PDB entry 8F2M | electron microscopy, 3.70 A resolution | chains F and B of the 4 polymer chains in the assembly

[Chain F (and B)]
Protein: Capsid assembly scaffolding protein
From: Bacillus phage phi29
Notes: chain B of this document is another copy of the same molecule, construct and numbering; everything in this record applies to it too
UniProt: P13848 (SCAF_BPPH2); residues 1-98 here = UniProt positions 1-98
Sequence (98 residues; row label = number of the first residue in the row):
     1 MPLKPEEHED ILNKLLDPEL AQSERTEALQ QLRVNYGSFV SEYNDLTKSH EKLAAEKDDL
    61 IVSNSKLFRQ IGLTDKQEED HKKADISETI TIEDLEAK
Disordered / not traced: 1, 75-98
UniProt features mapped onto this chain:
  - mutagenesis: Glu56 (E56K: Forms procapsids which have incorporated the connector. Defective in producing infectious virions), Arg69 (R69E: Fails to incorporate the connector. Defective in producing infectious virions)

[Chain F / chain B interface]
Contacting residue pairs - 60 pairs, chain F then chain B:
  Pro2(F) with Tyr36(B)
  Leu3(F) with Tyr36(B), hydrogen bond (backbone-side chain)
  His8(F) with Tyr36(B)
  Glu9(F) with Arg33(B), salt bridge
  Leu12(F) with Leu29(B); Arg33(B)
  Leu15(F) with Arg25(B), hydrogen bond (backbone-side chain); Leu29(B)
  Leu16(F) with Arg25(B), hydrogen bond (backbone-side chain); Thr26(B); Leu29(B), hydrophobic
  Asp17(F) with Arg25(B), hydrogen bond (backbone-side chain)
  Pro18(F) with Arg25(B)
  Arg25(F) with Pro18(B)
  Thr26(F) with Leu16(B)
  Leu29(F) with Leu12(B); Leu15(B); Leu16(B)
  Arg33(F) with Leu12(B)
  Tyr36(F) with Leu3(B), hydrogen bond (side chain-backbone); His8(B); Asn35(B)
  Phe39(F) with Tyr36(B); Phe39(B), hydrophobic; Val40(B), hydrophobic; Tyr43(B), hydrophobic
  Glu42(F) with Tyr43(B)
  Tyr43(F) with Phe39(B), hydrophobic; Glu42(B); Tyr43(B)
  Leu46(F) with Leu46(B), hydrophobic; Thr47(B); His50(B)
  Thr47(F) with Leu46(B)
  Ser49(F) with His50(B), hydrogen bond
  His50(F) with Ser49(B); His50(B), hydrogen bond; Leu53(B)
  Leu53(F) with His50(B); Leu53(B), hydrophobic
  Glu56(F) with Lys57(B), salt bridge
  Lys57(F) with Leu53(B); Glu56(B), salt bridge; Leu60(B)
  Leu60(F) with Lys57(B); Leu60(B), hydrophobic; Ile61(B), hydrophobic
  Ile61(F) with Leu60(B), hydrophobic
  Ser63(F) with Asn64(B)
  Asn64(F) with Leu60(B); Ser63(B), hydrogen bond; Asn64(B)
  Leu67(F) with Asn64(B); Leu67(B), hydrophobic; Phe68(B), hydrophobic
  Phe68(F) with Leu67(B), hydrophobic
  Gln70(F) with Ile71(B)
  Ile71(F) with Gln70(B); Ile71(B), hydrophobic
  Thr74(F) with Thr74(B)
Interface residues without a listed pair, chain F (37 interface residues in all): Lys4, Leu32, Val40, Ala54
Interface residues without a listed pair, chain B (37 interface residues in all): Pro2, Pro5, Glu9, Leu32, Ala54

[Summary]
Chain F and chain B each contribute 37 residues to their interface, with 8 hydrogen bonds and 3 salt bridges.
Polar pairs include Glu9(F)-Arg33(B), Glu56(F)-Lys57(B) and Leu3(F)-Tyr36(B). UniProt lists 2 mutagenesis
sites on chain F.
Chain F and chain B are both Capsid assembly scaffolding protein (Bacillus phage phi29); the structure, Phi-29
scaffolding protein bound to intermediate-state MCP, was determined by electron microscopy, deposited together
with 8F2N and 8F2O.
